Entry 6WLY (X-ray diffraction, 1.90 A resolution); this record covers chains A and B.

Chain A:
Protein: Serine/threonine-protein kinase PAK 4
Organism: Homo sapiens
Notes: EC 2.7.11.1
Reference sequence: O96013 (PAK4_HUMAN), isoform O96013-2; residues 274-591 here correspond to UniProt positions 109-426 (UniProt number = residue number - 165)
Sequence (346 residues; each row starts with the number of its first residue):
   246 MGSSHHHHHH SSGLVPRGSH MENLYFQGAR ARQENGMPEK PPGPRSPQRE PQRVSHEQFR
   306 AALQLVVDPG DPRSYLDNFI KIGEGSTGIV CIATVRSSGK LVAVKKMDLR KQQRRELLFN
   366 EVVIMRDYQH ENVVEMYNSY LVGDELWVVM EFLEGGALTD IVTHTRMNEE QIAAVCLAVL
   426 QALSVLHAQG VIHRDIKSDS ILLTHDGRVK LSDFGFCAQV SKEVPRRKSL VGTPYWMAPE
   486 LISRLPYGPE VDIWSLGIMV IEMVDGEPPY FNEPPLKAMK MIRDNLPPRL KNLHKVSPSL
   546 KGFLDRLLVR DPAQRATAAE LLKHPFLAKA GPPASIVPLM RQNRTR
Unresolved in the structure: 246-298, 591
Sequence notes: expression tag (246-273)
Modified positions: Ser474 (phosphoserine; SEP)
What the authors report for this chain:
  - post-translational modification sites: Ser474
  - conformationally variable residues (side-chain flip): Phe461
  - specificity-determining residues: Phe461

Chain B:
Protein: LIM Kinase 1 peptide
Notes: EC 2.7.11.1
Reference sequence: P53667 (LIMK1_HUMAN); numbering as in UniProt (aligned over 503-512)
Sequence (10 residues; numbered 503 to 512; the number before each row is that of its first residue):
   503 RKKRYTVVGN
Unresolved in the structure: 503
UniProt features mapped onto this chain:
  - modified residue: Thr508 (Phosphothreonine)
  - mutagenesis: Arg503 to Lys505 (Abolishes kinase activity), Thr508 (T508A: Abolishes activation by ROCK1; T508E: Phosphomimetic mutant; enhances kinase activity; T508EE: Enhances kinase activity; T508V: Reduces kinase activity)
What the authors report for this chain:
  - post-translational modification sites: Thr508 (citing earlier work)
  - mutagenesis - T508S: increased catalytic activity

Chain A / chain B interface:
Pairs across the interface - 29 pairs, chain A then chain B:
  Glu329(A) - Tyr507(B)
  Gly330(A) - Tyr507(B)
  Ser331(A) - Thr508(B)  hydrogen bond
  Gln358(A) - Val510(B)
  Arg359(A) - Val510(B)
  Thr404(A) - Arg506(B)
  Asp440(A) - Thr508(B)  hydrogen bond
  Lys442(A) - Arg506(B)  hydrogen bond (side chain-backbone)
  Lys442(A) - Thr508(B)
  Ser443(A) - Arg506(B)  hydrogen bond
  Asp444(A) - Arg506(B)  salt bridge
  Phe461(A) - Thr508(B)
  Phe461(A) - Val510(B)  hydrophobic
  Leu475(A) - Val509(B)
  Leu475(A) - Val510(B)
  Leu475(A) - Gly511(B)  hydrogen bond (backbone-backbone)
  Val476(A) - Val509(B)
  Gly477(A) - Thr508(B)
  Gly477(A) - Val509(B)  hydrogen bond (backbone-backbone)
  Thr478(A) - Arg506(B)
  Thr478(A) - Tyr507(B)
  Thr478(A) - Thr508(B)
  Pro479(A) - Val509(B)
  Tyr480(A) - Lys505(B)
  Trp481(A) - Arg506(B)
  Met482(A) - Val509(B)  hydrophobic
  Glu507(A) - Arg506(B)  salt bridge
  Phe516(A) - Lys505(B)  hydrogen bond (backbone-side chain)
  Phe516(A) - Arg506(B)
Also at the interface, not in a pair above, chain A (23 interface residues in all): Leu362, Pro520
The authors on this interface:
  - specific contacts: Asp444(A)-Arg506(B) (salt bridge), Phe461(A)-Thr508(B), Glu507(A)-Arg506(B) (salt bridge)
  - interface residues, chain A: Asp444(A), Glu507(A)

In short:
The interface between chain A and chain B involves 23 residues on one side and 7 on the other, with 7 hydrogen
bonds and 2 salt bridges. Polar contacts include Asp444(A)-Arg506(B), Glu507(A)-Arg506(B) and
Ser331(A)-Thr508(B). The paper describes salt bridges between Asp444(A) and Arg506(B) and Glu507(A) and
Arg506(B); a contact between Phe461(A) and Thr508(B). From the paper: T508S of chain B increases catalytic
activity; interface residues Asp444(A) and Glu507(A).
Chain A is Serine/threonine-protein kinase PAK 4 (Homo sapiens) and chain B is LIM Kinase 1 peptide; the
structure, PAK4 kinase domain in complex with LIMK1 Thr508 substrate peptide, was determined by X-ray
diffraction, deposited together with 6WLX.
